Entry 2XCC (X-ray diffraction, 2.13 A resolution); this record covers chains A and B.

== Chain A (and B) ==
Protein: Regulatory protein pcrh
Organism: Pseudomonas aeruginosa
Notes: chain B of this document is another copy of the same molecule, construct and numbering; everything in this record applies to it too
UniProt: Q9I325 (Q9I325_PSEAE); residues 21-160 here = UniProt positions 21-160
Amino-acid sequence (142 residues; numbered 19 to 160; the number before each row is that of its first residue):
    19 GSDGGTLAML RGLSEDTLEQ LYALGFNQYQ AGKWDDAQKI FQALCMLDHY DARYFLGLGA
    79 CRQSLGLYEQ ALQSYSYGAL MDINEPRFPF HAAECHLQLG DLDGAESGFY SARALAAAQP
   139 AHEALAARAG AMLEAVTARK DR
Unresolved in the structure: 19-24, 158-160 (chain B: 19-24, 157-160)
Construct notes: expression tag (19-20)
What the authors report for this chain:
  - self-association interface (contacts with another copy of this molecule): Tyr-95, Leu-98, Met-99

== Interface between chain A and chain B ==
Contacting residue pairs - 24 pairs, chain A then chain B:
  Ala-26(A) / His-67(B)
  Arg-29(A) / Asp-66(B)  hydrogen bond (side chain-backbone)
  Arg-29(A) / His-67(B)
  Gln-60(A) / Met-99(B)  hydrogen bond
  Cys-63(A) / Tyr-95(B)  hydrogen bond (backbone-side chain)
  Cys-63(A) / Met-99(B)  hydrophobic
  Met-64(A) / Tyr-68(B)  hydrophobic
  Met-64(A) / Tyr-95(B)
  Met-64(A) / Met-99(B)  hydrophobic
  His-67(A) / Cys-63(B)
  His-67(A) / Phe-73(B)
  His-67(A) / Tyr-95(B)
  Tyr-68(A) / Gln-60(B)  hydrogen bond
  Tyr-68(A) / Met-64(B)  hydrogen bond
  Phe-73(A) / Leu-98(B)  hydrophobic
  Gln-91(A) / Leu-98(B)
  Ser-92(A) / Leu-98(B)
  Tyr-95(A) / Gln-91(B)
  Tyr-95(A) / Ser-94(B)
  Tyr-95(A) / Tyr-95(B)  hydrophobic
  Tyr-95(A) / Leu-98(B)  hydrophobic
  Leu-98(A) / Gln-91(B)  hydrogen bond (backbone-side chain)
  Leu-98(A) / Ser-94(B)
  Met-99(A) / Gln-91(B)
Also at the interface, not in a pair above, chain A (15 interface residues in all): Gly-30, Arg-80
Also at the interface, not in a pair above, chain B (16 interface residues in all): Arg-29, Leu-65, Leu-90, Ala-97

== In short ==
The interface between chain A and chain B involves 15 residues on one side and 16 on the other; the contacts
include 6 hydrogen bonds. Polar pairs include Arg-29(A)/Asp-66(B), Gln-60(A)/Met-99(B) and
Cys-63(A)/Tyr-95(B). From the paper: a self-association interface involving Tyr-95(A), Leu-98(A) and
Met-99(A).
Both chains are Regulatory protein pcrh (Pseudomonas aeruginosa). Entry 2XCC (Crystal structure of PcrH from
Pseudomonas aeruginosa) was determined by X-ray diffraction, deposited together with 2XCB.
